Entry 1W0K (X-ray diffraction, 2.85 A resolution); this record covers chains E and G of the 7 polymer chains in the assembly.

Chain E:
Molecule: ATP synthase beta chain, mitochondrial precursor
Source organism: Bos taurus
Notes: EC 3.6.3.14
UniProtKB: P00829 (ATPB_BOVIN); residues -3 to 478 here correspond to UniProt positions 47-528 (UniProt number = residue number + 50)
Sequence (482 residues; row label = number of the first residue in the row; numbers below 1 keep their minus sign (Ala-3 is residue -3)):
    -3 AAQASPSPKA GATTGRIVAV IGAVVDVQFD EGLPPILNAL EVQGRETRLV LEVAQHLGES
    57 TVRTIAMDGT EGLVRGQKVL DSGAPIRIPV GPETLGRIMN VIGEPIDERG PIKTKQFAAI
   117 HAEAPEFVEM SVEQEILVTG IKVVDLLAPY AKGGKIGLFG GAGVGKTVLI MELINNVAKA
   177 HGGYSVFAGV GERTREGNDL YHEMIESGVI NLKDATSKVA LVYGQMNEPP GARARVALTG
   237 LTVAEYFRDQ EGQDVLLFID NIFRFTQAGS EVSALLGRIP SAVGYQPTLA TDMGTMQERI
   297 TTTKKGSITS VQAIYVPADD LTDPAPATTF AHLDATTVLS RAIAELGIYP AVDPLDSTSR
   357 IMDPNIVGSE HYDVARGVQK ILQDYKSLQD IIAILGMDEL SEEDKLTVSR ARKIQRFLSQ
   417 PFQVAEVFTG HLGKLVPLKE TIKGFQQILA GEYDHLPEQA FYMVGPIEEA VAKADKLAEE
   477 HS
Unresolved in the structure: -3 to 8, 475-478
Curated features (UniProtKB/Swiss-Prot):
  - binding site (ADP): Gly159, Val160, Gly161, Lys162, Thr163, Val164
  - binding site (ATP): Gly159, Gly161, Lys162, Thr163, Val164, Arg189
  - binding site (phosphate): Gly159, Val160, Gly161, Lys162, Thr163
  - binding site (Mg(2+)): Thr163, Glu188
  - modified residue: Lys74 (N6-acetyllysine), Lys111 (N6-acetyllysine), Lys148 (N6-acetyllysine), Lys209 (N6-acetyllysine), Lys214 (N6-acetyllysine), Thr262 (Phosphothreonine), Ser365 (Phosphoserine), Lys376 (N6-acetyllysine), Ser383 (Phosphoserine), Lys430 (N6-acetyllysine), Lys435 (N6-acetyllysine), Lys472 (N6-acetyllysine)
  - glycosylation: Ser56 (O-linked (GlcNAc) serine)
From the paper describing this entry:
  - binding site for the ligand ADP: Phe424

Chain G:
Molecule: ATP synthase gamma chain, mitochondrial precursor
Source organism: Bos taurus
Notes: EC 3.6.3.14
UniProtKB: P05631 (ATPG_BOVIN); residues 1-272 here correspond to UniProt positions 26-297 (UniProt number = residue number + 25)
Sequence (272 residues; each row starts with the number of its first residue):
     1 ATLKDITRRL KSIKNIQKIT KSMKMVAAAK YARAERELKP ARVYGVGSLA LYEKADIKTP
    61 EDKKKHLIIG VSSDRGLCGA IHSSVAKQMK SEAANLAAAG KEVKIIGVGD KIRSILHRTH
   121 SDQFLVTFKE VGRRPPTFGD ASVIALELLN SGYEFDEGSI IFNRFRSVIS YKTEEKPIFS
   181 LDTISSAESM SIYDDIDADV LRNYQEYSLA NIIYYSLKES TTSEQSARMT AMDNASKNAS
   241 EMIDKLTLTF NRTRQAVITK ELIEIISGAA AL
Unresolved in the structure: 45-76, 91-208
Curated features (UniProtKB/Swiss-Prot):
  - modified residue: Lys14 (N6-acetyllysine), Lys24 (N6-succinyllysine), Lys30 (N6-acetyllysine), Lys90 (N6-acetyllysine), Ser121 (Phosphoserine), Lys129 (N6-acetyllysine), Lys172 (N6-acetyllysine), Lys245 (N6-succinyllysine)

Interface between chain E and chain G:
Pairs across the interface (19; chain E residue first):
  Pro276(E) with Leu262(G), hydrophobic; Ile266(G)
  Ala278(E) with Thr259(G)
  Val279(E) with Gln255(G); Ile258(G); Thr259(G), hydrogen bond (backbone-side chain)
  Gly280(E) with Leu262(G)
  Ala314(E) with Asn251(G); Arg254(G)
  Asp316(E) with Asn251(G); Arg254(G), salt bridge; Gln255(G), hydrogen bond
  Thr318(E) with Gln255(G), hydrogen bond
  Asp319(E) with Arg254(G), salt bridge; Gln255(G)
  Pro320(E) with Gln255(G)
  Asp386(E) with Lys24(G), salt bridge
  Ile390(E) with Met25(G), hydrophobic
  Leu391(E) with Ala28(G), hydrophobic
Interface residues without a listed pair, chain E (14 interface residues in all): Ile275, Pro313

Summary:
14 residues of chain E and 10 residues of chain G are in contact; the contacts include 3 hydrogen bonds and 3
salt bridges. Among the polar pairs are Asp316(E)-Arg254(G), Asp319(E)-Arg254(G) and Asp386(E)-Lys24(G). From
the paper: a binding site for the ligand ADP at Phe424(E).
Chain E is ATP synthase beta chain, mitochondrial precursor and chain G is ATP synthase gamma chain,
mitochondrial precursor, both from Bos taurus; the structure, ADP inhibited bovine F1-ATPase, was determined
by X-ray diffraction together with 1W0J from the same study.
